PDB entry 3HOS | X-ray diffraction, 3.50 A resolution | chains B and G of the 8 polymer chains in the assembly

== Chain B ==
Protein: Transposable element mariner, complete cds
Organism: Drosophila mauritiana
Notes: EC 2.7.7.-
Reference sequence: Q7JQ07 (Q7JQ07_DROMA); numbering as in UniProt (aligned over 1-345)
Amino-acid sequence (345 residues; each row starts with the number of its first residue):
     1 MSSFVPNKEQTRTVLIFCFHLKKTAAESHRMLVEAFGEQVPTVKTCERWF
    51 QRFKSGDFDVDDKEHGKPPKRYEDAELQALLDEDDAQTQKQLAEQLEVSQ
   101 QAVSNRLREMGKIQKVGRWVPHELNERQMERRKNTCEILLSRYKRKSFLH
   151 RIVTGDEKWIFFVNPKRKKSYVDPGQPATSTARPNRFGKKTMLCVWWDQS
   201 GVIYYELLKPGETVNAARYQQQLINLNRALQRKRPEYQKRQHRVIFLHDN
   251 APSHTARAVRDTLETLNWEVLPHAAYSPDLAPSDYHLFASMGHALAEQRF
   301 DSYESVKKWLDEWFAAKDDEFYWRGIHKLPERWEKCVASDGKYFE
Disordered / not traced: 1-4, 239-242
Sequence notes: engineered mutation Ala216 (Thr in Q7JQ07)
Cystine bridges: Cys136-Cys336
Curated features (UniProtKB/Swiss-Prot):
  - DNA-binding region (H-T-H motif): Thr24 to Ser55, Gln89 to Met110
  - region: Ile113 to Asn125 (Linker)
  - binding site (Mg(2+)): Asp156, Asp249, Asp284
  - site: Arg48 (Important for base-specific DNA-binding), Gln100 (Important for base-specific DNA-binding), Arg118 (Important for base-specific DNA-binding), Arg186 (Critical for target DNA recognition), His293 (Important for base-specific DNA-binding)
What the authors report for this chain:
  - binding site for Mos1 NTS inverted repeat DNA: Arg48, Lys63 to Arg71, Gln89 to Met110, His293
  - self-association interface (contacts with another copy of this molecule): Lys169 to Val172, Ser180 to Ala182
  - binding site for Mos1 TS inverted repeat DNA: Arg118, Arg183, His293
  - binding site for Mos1 NTS inverted repeat DNA (chain G): Phe187, Thr213 to Ala216, Asn250 to Arg257
  - binding site for Mos1 TS inverted repeat DNA: Phe187
  - catalytic residues: Asp156, Asp249, Asp284
  - mutagenesis - R118A/T216A, R118Q/T216A: decreased catalytic activity
  - mutagenesis - T216A: unchanged catalytic activity (citing earlier work)
  - mutagenesis - W119P, W119P/T216A: abolished catalytic activity
  - mutagenesis - R186A/T216A (less than 5%): decreased catalytic activity on strand transfer
  - mutagenesis - K158A/T216A, R183A/T216A, N185A/T216A, R186A/T216A, K189A/T216A: unchanged catalytic activity
  - mutagenesis - K158A/T216A, R183A/T216A, N185A/T216A, K189A/T216A: increased catalytic activity on target integration

== Chain G ==
Molecule: Mos1 NTS inverted repeat DNA
Sequence (25 nucleotides; row label = number of the first residue in the row):
     4 GGTGTACAAGTATGAAATGTCGTTT
What the authors report for this chain:
  - Mg2+ coordination: DT28

== How chain B and chain G interact ==
Pairs across the interface (11; chain B residue first):
  Thr213(B) with DG5(G), hydrogen bond to the phosphate; DT6(G), hydrogen bond to the phosphate
  Val214(B) with DT6(G), sugar contact
  Asn215(B) with DT6(G), phosphate contact; DG7(G), phosphate contact
  Ala216(B) with DG7(G), hydrogen bond to the phosphate
  Pro252(B) with DG5(G), base contact; DT6(G), base contact; DG7(G), sugar contact
  Ala256(B) with DT8(G), phosphate contact
  Arg257(B) with DT8(G), hydrogen bond to the phosphate
Other interface residues (no listed pair), chain B (10 interface residues in all): Ser253, Thr255, Ala258

== Overview ==
10 residues of chain B and 4 residues of chain G are in contact, with 4 hydrogen bonds. Polar pairs include
Thr213(B)-DG5(G), Thr213(B)-DT6(G) and Ala216(B)-DG7(G). The paper reports catalytic residues Asp156(B),
Asp249(B) and Asp284(B); K158A/T216A, R183A/T216A and N185A/T216A of chain B, among others, increase catalytic
activity on target integration; 10 substitutions were tested in all.
Chain B is Transposable element mariner, complete cds (Drosophila mauritiana) and chain G is Mos1 NTS inverted
repeat DNA; the structure, Crystal structure of the mariner Mos1 paired end complex with Mg, was determined by
X-ray diffraction, deposited together with 3HOT.
